9ED1 - chains C and G of the 8 polymer chains in the assembly; structure by electron microscopy, 3.50 A resolution.

[Chain C]
Name: Intermediate conductance calcium-activated potassium channel protein 4
Organism: Homo sapiens
UniProtKB: O15554 (KCNN4_HUMAN); residue numbers follow UniProt; this construct covers 9-386
Sequence (378 residues; each row starts with the number of its first residue):
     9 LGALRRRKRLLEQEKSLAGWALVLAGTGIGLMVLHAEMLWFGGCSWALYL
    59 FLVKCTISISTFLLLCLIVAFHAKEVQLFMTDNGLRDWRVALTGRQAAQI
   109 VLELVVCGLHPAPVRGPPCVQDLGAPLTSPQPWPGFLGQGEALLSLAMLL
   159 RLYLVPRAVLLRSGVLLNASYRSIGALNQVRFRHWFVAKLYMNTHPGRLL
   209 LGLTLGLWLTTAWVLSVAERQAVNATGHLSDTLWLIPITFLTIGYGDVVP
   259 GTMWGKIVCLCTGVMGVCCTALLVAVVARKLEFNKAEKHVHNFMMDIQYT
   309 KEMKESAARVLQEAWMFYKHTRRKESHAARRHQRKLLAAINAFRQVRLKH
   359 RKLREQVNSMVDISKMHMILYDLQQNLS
Not modelled in the structure: 124-141
Ion coordination: K+ site 1: Thr250 (shared with 1 residue of chain A; 1 residue of chain B; 1 residue of chain D); K+ site 2: Ile251, Gly252 (shared with 1 residue of chain A; 2 residues of chain B; 2 residues of chain D); K+ site 3: Gly252, Tyr253 (shared with 2 residues of chain A; 2 residues of chain B; 2 residues of chain D)
Swiss-Prot annotation at these positions:
  - modified residue: His358 (Phosphohistidine)
  - natural variant: Val282 (V282E: In DHS2; V282M: In DHS2), Arg352 (R352H: In DHS2)
  - mutagenesis: Thr250 (T250S: Loss of sensitivity to triarylmethanes), Val275 (V275A: Loss of sensitivity to triarylmethanes)
From the paper describing this entry:
  - binding site for K+: Thr250
  - mutagenesis - T212F/V272F (4-fold), T250S/V275A (333-fold), V282M: decreased binding to DHP-103
  - mutagenesis - R352H: unchanged binding to DHP-103

[Chain G]
Name: Calmodulin-1
Organism: Rattus norvegicus
UniProtKB: P0DP29 (CALM1_RAT); residues 3-147 here correspond to UniProt positions 4-148 (UniProt number = residue number + 1)
Sequence (145 residues; row label = number of the first residue in the row):
     3 QLTEEQIAEFKEAFSLFDKDGDGTITTKELGTVMRSLGQNPTEAELQDMI
    53 NEVDADGNGTIDFPEFLTMMARKMKDTDSEEEIREAFRVFDKDGNGYISA
   103 AELRHVMTNLGEKLTDEEVDEMIREADIDGDGQVNYEEFVQMMTA
Ion coordination: Ca2+ site 1: Asp24, Thr26, Glu31; Ca2+ site 2: Asp56, Thr62, Glu67; Ca2+ site 3: Asp95, Tyr99, Glu104
Swiss-Prot annotation at these positions:
  - binding site (Ca(2+)): Asp20, Asp22, Asp24, Thr26, Glu31, Asp56, Asp58, Asn60, Thr62, Glu67, Asp93, Asp95, Asn97, Tyr99, Glu104, Asp129, Asp131, Asp133, Gln135, Glu140
  - modified residue: Lys21 (N6-acetyllysine), Thr44 (Phosphothreonine), Ser81 (Phosphoserine), Lys94 (N6-acetyllysine), Tyr99 (Phosphotyrosine), Ser101 (Phosphoserine), Thr110 (Phosphothreonine), Lys115 (N6,N6,N6-trimethyllysine), Tyr138 (Phosphotyrosine)
  - cross-link: Lys21 (Glycyl lysine isopeptide (Lys-Gly) (interchain with G-Cter in SUMO2))

[How chain C and chain G interact]
Pairs across the interface (25):
  Lys312(C) with Val108(G); Leu112(G)
  Glu313(C) with Leu112(G)
  Ala315(C) with Val91(G), hydrophobic; Phe92(G)
  Ala316(C) with Val108(G); Met109(G)
  Arg317(C) with Gly113(G)
  Val318(C) with Met145(G), hydrophobic
  Leu319(C) with Phe92(G), hydrophobic; Phe141(G), hydrophobic; Met144(G), hydrophobic; Met145(G), hydrophobic
  Gln320(C) with Met109(G); Glu114(G), hydrogen bond
  Ala322(C) with Met145(G), hydrophobic
  Trp323(C) with Met124(G); Glu127(G)
  Ile348(C) with Glu84(G)
  Phe351(C) with Ala88(G), hydrophobic
  Arg352(C) with Thr79(G); Glu84(G), salt bridge
  Arg355(C) with Glu83(G), salt bridge; Glu84(G), salt bridge; Glu87(G), salt bridge
Also at the interface, not in a pair above, chain C (16 interface residues in all): Phe325, Arg359
Also at the interface, not in a pair above, chain G (21 interface residues in all): Gln41, Ile85, Glu123, Ala147

[In short]
16 residues of chain C face 21 of chain G across their interface; the contacts include 1 hydrogen bond and 4
salt bridges. Among the polar pairs are Arg352(C)-Glu84(G), Arg355(C)-Glu83(G) and Arg355(C)-Glu84(G). From
the paper: a binding site for K+ at Thr250(C); T212F/V272F, T250S/V275A and V282M of chain C reduce binding to
DHP-103.
Chain C is Intermediate conductance calcium-activated potassium channel protein 4 (Homo sapiens) and chain G
is Calmodulin-1 (Rattus norvegicus); the structure, Cryo-EM structure of the human KCa3.1/calmodulin channel
in complex with Ca2+ and 1,4-dihydropyridine (DHP-103), was determined by electron microscopy.
